PDB entry 9JKF | electron microscopy, 3.40 A resolution | chains B and F of the 6 polymer chains in the assembly

[Chain B (and F)]
Protein: Envelope glycoprotein gp160
Source organism: Simian-Human immunodeficiency virus
Notes: chain F of this document is another copy of the same molecule, construct and numbering; everything in this record applies to it too
UniProt: G1JZH9 (G1JZH9_9PLVG); residues 21-714 here correspond to UniProt positions 19-712 (UniProt number = residue number - 2)
Chain sequence (722 residues; each row starts with the number of its first residue):
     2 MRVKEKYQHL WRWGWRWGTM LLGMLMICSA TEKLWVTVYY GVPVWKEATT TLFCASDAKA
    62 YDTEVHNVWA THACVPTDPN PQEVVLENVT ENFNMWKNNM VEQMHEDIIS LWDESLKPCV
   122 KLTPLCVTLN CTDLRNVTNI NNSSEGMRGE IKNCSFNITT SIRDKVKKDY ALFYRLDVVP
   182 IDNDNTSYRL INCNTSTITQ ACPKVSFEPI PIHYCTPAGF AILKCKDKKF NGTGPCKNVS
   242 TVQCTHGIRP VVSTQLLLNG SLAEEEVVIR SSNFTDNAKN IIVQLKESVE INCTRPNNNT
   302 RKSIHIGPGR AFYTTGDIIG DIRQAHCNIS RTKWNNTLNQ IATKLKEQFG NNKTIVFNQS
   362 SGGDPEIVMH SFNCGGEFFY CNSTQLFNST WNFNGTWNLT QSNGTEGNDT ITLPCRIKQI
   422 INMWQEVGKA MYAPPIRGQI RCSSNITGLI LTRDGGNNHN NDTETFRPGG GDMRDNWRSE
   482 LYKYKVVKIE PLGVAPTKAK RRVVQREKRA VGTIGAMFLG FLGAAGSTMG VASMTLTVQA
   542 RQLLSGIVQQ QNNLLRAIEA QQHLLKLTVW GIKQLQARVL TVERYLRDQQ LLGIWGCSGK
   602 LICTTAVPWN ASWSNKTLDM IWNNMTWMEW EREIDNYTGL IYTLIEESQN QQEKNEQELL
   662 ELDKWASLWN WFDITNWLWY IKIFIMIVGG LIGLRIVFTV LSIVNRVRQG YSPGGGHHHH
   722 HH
Disordered / not traced: 2-519, 670-723 (chain F: 2-518, 663-723)
Disulfides: C598-C604
Covalent attachments: N-acetylglucosamine (NAG) linked to N611, N616, N625, N637
Sequence notes: initiating methionine (2); expression tag (3-20, 715-723); conflict T32 (Val30 in G1JZH9), K34 (Asn32 in G1JZH9), E115 (Gln113 in G1JZH9), V532 (Ala530 in G1JZH9), M535 (Ile533 in G1JZH9), Q543 (Leu541 in G1JZH9), K567 (Gln565 in G1JZH9), T582 (Ala580 in G1JZH9)

[How chain B and chain F interact]
Contacting residue pairs - 43 pairs, chain B then chain F:
  L568(B) - L568(F)  hydrophobic
  I573(B) - H564(F)
  I573(B) - L568(F)  hydrophobic
  K574(B) - E560(F)  salt bridge
  K574(B) - H564(F)
  L576(B) - L576(F)  hydrophobic
  Q577(B) - A561(F)
  Q577(B) - Q562(F)
  Q577(B) - Q563(F)  hydrogen bond (side chain-backbone)
  Q577(B) - H564(F)
  Q577(B) - L565(F)
  L581(B) - A561(F)  hydrophobic
  L581(B) - R579(F)
  V583(B) - V583(F)  hydrophobic
  E584(B) - Q550(F)
  E584(B) - R579(F)  salt bridge
  E584(B) - V583(F)
  R585(B) - N553(F)  hydrogen bond
  L587(B) - L545(F)  hydrophobic
  L587(B) - V583(F)  hydrophobic
  R588(B) - Q551(F)
  Q591(B) - A541(F)
  Q591(B) - R542(F)
  Q591(B) - L544(F)
  Q591(B) - L545(F)  hydrogen bond (side chain-backbone)
  Q591(B) - S546(F)
  Q591(B) - Y586(F)
  G594(B) - G600(F)
  I595(B) - T538(F)
  I595(B) - A541(F)  hydrophobic
  S599(B) - G600(F)
  T644(B) - R542(F)
  E648(B) - T538(F)  hydrogen bond
  E648(B) - R542(F)  salt bridge
  Q652(B) - S534(F)
  Q652(B) - M535(F)
  Q652(B) - T538(F)
  Q652(B) - L602(F)
  Q652(B) - I603(F)
  K655(B) - K601(F)
  K655(B) - L602(F)
  N656(B) - M535(F)
  Q658(B) - K601(F)
Also at the interface, not in a pair above, chain B (25 interface residues in all): V580, N651, Q653, E659
Also at the interface, not in a pair above, chain F (30 interface residues in all): L537, K567, L587, W623

[In short]
25 residues of chain B face 30 of chain F across their interface; the contacts include 4 hydrogen bonds and 3
salt bridges. Polar contacts include K574(B)-E560(F), E584(B)-R579(F) and E648(B)-R542(F). N-acetylglucosamine
is covalently linked to N611(B), N616(B), N625(B) and N637(B).
Both chains are Envelope glycoprotein gp160 (Simian-Human immunodeficiency virus). Entry 9JKF (Asymmetric
structure of cleaved HIV-1 Tri FPPR envelope glycoprotein trimer in amphipol-lipid nanodiscs (Tri FPPR.1)) was
determined by electron microscopy (same publication as 9JKG).
